Entry 7L0W (electron microscopy, 2.74 A resolution); this record covers chains H and Y of the 60 polymer chains in the assembly.

== Chain H (and Y) ==
Molecule: VP2
From: Primate bocaparvovirus 1 (strain Human bocavirus 1 type 1)
Notes: chain Y of this document is another copy of the same molecule, construct and numbering; everything in this record applies to it too
UniProt: H9C5X6 (H9C5X6_HBOC1); numbering as in UniProt (aligned over 33-542)
Amino-acid sequence (510 residues; each row starts with the number of its first residue):
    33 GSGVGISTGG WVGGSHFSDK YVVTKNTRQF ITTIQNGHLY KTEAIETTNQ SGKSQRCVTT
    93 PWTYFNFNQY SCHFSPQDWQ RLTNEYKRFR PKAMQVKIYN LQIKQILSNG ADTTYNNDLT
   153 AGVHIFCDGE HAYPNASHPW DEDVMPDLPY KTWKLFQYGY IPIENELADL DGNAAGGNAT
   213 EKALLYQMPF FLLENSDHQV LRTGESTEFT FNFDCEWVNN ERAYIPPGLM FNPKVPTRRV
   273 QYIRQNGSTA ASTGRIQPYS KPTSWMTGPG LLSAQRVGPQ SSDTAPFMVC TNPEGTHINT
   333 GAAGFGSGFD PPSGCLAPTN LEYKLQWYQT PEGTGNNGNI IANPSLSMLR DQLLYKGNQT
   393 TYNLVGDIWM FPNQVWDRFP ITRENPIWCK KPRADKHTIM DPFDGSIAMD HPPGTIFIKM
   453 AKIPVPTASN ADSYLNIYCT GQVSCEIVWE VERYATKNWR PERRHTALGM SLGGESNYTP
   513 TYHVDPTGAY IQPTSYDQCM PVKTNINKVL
What the authors report for this chain:
  - post-translational modification sites: Cys159, Cys247

== Chain H / chain Y interface ==
Residue-residue contacts (231; chain H residue first):
  Glu75(H) - Lys266(Y)  salt bridge
  Ile77(H) - Lys266(Y)
  Ile77(H) - Tyr291(Y)  hydrophobic
  Thr79(H) - Tyr291(Y)  hydrogen bond
  Lys85(H) - Tyr291(Y)
  Lys85(H) - Ser292(Y)
  Gln87(H) - Leu261(Y)
  Gln87(H) - Phe263(Y)
  Gln87(H) - Tyr291(Y)  hydrogen bond (side chain-backbone)
  Cys89(H) - Pro265(Y)  hydrophobic
  Cys89(H) - Lys266(Y)
  Thr91(H) - Lys266(Y)
  Tyr96(H) - Asn264(Y)
  Tyr96(H) - Val267(Y)
  Gln101(H) - Arg270(Y)
  His163(H) - Val541(Y)
  Ala164(H) - Lys489(Y)
  Ala164(H) - Val541(Y)
  Tyr165(H) - Lys489(Y)
  Tyr165(H) - Val541(Y)
  Pro166(H) - Tyr256(Y)
  Asn167(H) - Met262(Y)  hydrogen bond (side chain-backbone)
  Ala168(H) - Asn264(Y)
  His170(H) - Phe263(Y)
  His170(H) - Pro294(Y)
  Trp172(H) - Thr269(Y)  hydrogen bond (backbone-side chain)
  Trp172(H) - Arg270(Y)  hydrogen bond (backbone-backbone)
  Trp172(H) - Arg271(Y)
  Asp173(H) - Val267(Y)
  Asp173(H) - Pro268(Y)
  Asp173(H) - Arg270(Y)
  Asp173(H) - Lys293(Y)  salt bridge
  Glu174(H) - Pro268(Y)  hydrogen bond (backbone-backbone)
  Glu174(H) - Thr269(Y)
  Glu174(H) - Arg270(Y)
  Glu174(H) - Arg287(Y)  salt bridge
  Asp175(H) - Val267(Y)
  Gln189(H) - Asn264(Y)  hydrogen bond (backbone-side chain)
  Gly191(H) - Asn264(Y)
  Ile193(H) - Tyr256(Y)
  Ile193(H) - Ile257(Y)
  Ile193(H) - Leu261(Y)
  Ile193(H) - Phe263(Y)  hydrophobic
  Ile193(H) - Pro265(Y)
  Pro194(H) - Tyr256(Y)
  Pro194(H) - Ile257(Y)
  Ile195(H) - Ile257(Y)
  Glu196(H) - Pro258(Y)
  Glu196(H) - Leu261(Y)
  Thr212(H) - Leu378(Y)
  Ala215(H) - Leu378(Y)  hydrophobic
  Leu216(H) - Leu378(Y)  hydrophobic
  Tyr218(H) - Arg492(Y)  hydrogen bond (backbone-side chain)
  Gln219(H) - Arg254(Y)  hydrogen bond (backbone-side chain)
  Gln219(H) - Arg495(Y)
  Gln219(H) - Thr536(Y)
  Met220(H) - Arg492(Y)  hydrogen bond (backbone-side chain)
  Pro221(H) - Tyr256(Y)  hydrophobic
  Pro221(H) - Asn490(Y)
  Pro221(H) - Asn539(Y)
  Phe222(H) - Asn490(Y)  hydrogen bond (backbone-side chain)
  Phe222(H) - Trp491(Y)  hydrogen bond (backbone-backbone)
  Phe222(H) - Arg492(Y)
  Phe223(H) - Asn490(Y)
  Phe223(H) - Val541(Y)  hydrophobic
  Leu224(H) - Trp491(Y)  hydrophobic
  Asn227(H) - Lys489(Y)  hydrogen bond (side chain-backbone)
  Asn227(H) - Trp491(Y)
  Ser228(H) - Lys489(Y)
  Pro301(H) - Phe403(Y)  hydrophobic
  Pro301(H) - Pro404(Y)
  Gly302(H) - Phe403(Y)
  Leu303(H) - Met298(Y)  hydrophobic
  Leu303(H) - Phe403(Y)  hydrophobic
  Ser305(H) - Lys388(Y)
  Ala306(H) - Lys388(Y)
  Ala306(H) - Gly389(Y)
  Gln307(H) - Arg276(Y)
  Gln307(H) - Gly389(Y)  hydrogen bond (backbone-backbone)
  Gln307(H) - Asn390(Y)
  Gln307(H) - Gln391(Y)  hydrogen bond (side chain-backbone)
  Arg308(H) - Gln273(Y)
  Arg308(H) - Tyr274(Y)  hydrogen bond (side chain-backbone)
  Arg308(H) - Ile275(Y)
  Arg308(H) - Asn390(Y)
  Arg308(H) - Gln391(Y)
  Val309(H) - Ile275(Y)
  Val309(H) - Gly389(Y)
  Val309(H) - Asn390(Y)
  Val309(H) - Gln391(Y)
  Val309(H) - Thr392(Y)
  Val309(H) - Thr393(Y)
  Val309(H) - Tyr394(Y)
  Gly310(H) - Ile275(Y)
  Gly310(H) - Gln391(Y)
  Gln312(H) - Gln273(Y)  hydrogen bond (backbone-side chain)
  Gln312(H) - Ile275(Y)
  Gln312(H) - Ser284(Y)  hydrogen bond
  Gln312(H) - Thr285(Y)
  Gln312(H) - Gly286(Y)  hydrogen bond (side chain-backbone)
  Gln312(H) - Gln289(Y)
  Ser313(H) - Gln289(Y)
  Ser313(H) - Tyr291(Y)  hydrogen bond (backbone-side chain)
  Ser314(H) - Tyr291(Y)
  Asp315(H) - Ser292(Y)  hydrogen bond
  Asp315(H) - Tyr394(Y)  hydrogen bond (backbone-side chain)
  Thr316(H) - Gln273(Y)  hydrogen bond
  Thr316(H) - Ile275(Y)
  Thr316(H) - Tyr394(Y)
  Ala317(H) - Tyr394(Y)  hydrogen bond (backbone-side chain)
  Pro318(H) - Tyr387(Y)
  Pro318(H) - Lys388(Y)
  Pro318(H) - Gly389(Y)  hydrogen bond (backbone-backbone)
  Pro318(H) - Tyr394(Y)
  Phe319(H) - Leu386(Y)  hydrophobic
  Phe319(H) - Tyr387(Y)
  Phe319(H) - Lys388(Y)
  Met320(H) - Leu385(Y)
  Met320(H) - Leu386(Y)
  Met320(H) - Tyr387(Y)  hydrogen bond (backbone-backbone)
  Met320(H) - Tyr394(Y)  hydrophobic
  Val321(H) - Trp297(Y)
  Val321(H) - Met298(Y)  hydrophobic
  Val321(H) - Thr299(Y)
  Val321(H) - Leu385(Y)
  Cys322(H) - Gln384(Y)
  Cys322(H) - Leu385(Y)  hydrogen bond (backbone-backbone)
  Cys322(H) - Tyr387(Y)  hydrophobic
  Thr323(H) - Pro258(Y)
  Thr323(H) - Met380(Y)  hydrogen bond
  Thr323(H) - Asp383(Y)
  Asn324(H) - Ala349(Y)
  Asn324(H) - Asp383(Y)  hydrogen bond (backbone-backbone)
  Asn324(H) - Leu385(Y)
  Pro325(H) - Pro376(Y)  hydrophobic
  Glu326(H) - Pro376(Y)
  Ala334(H) - Tyr394(Y)  hydrophobic
  Ala335(H) - Tyr394(Y)  hydrophobic
  Phe337(H) - Tyr387(Y)  hydrophobic
  Ser339(H) - Gly260(Y)
  Ser339(H) - Thr295(Y)
  Gly340(H) - Pro294(Y)
  Gly340(H) - Thr295(Y)  hydrogen bond (backbone-backbone)
  Phe341(H) - Thr295(Y)
  Phe341(H) - Ser296(Y)
  Phe341(H) - Trp297(Y)
  Phe341(H) - Met298(Y)  hydrophobic
  Phe341(H) - Phe403(Y)  hydrophobic
  Asp342(H) - Arg271(Y)  salt bridge
  Asp342(H) - Pro294(Y)
  Asp342(H) - Thr295(Y)
  Pro343(H) - Arg271(Y)
  Asn352(H) - Arg276(Y)
  Leu353(H) - Tyr274(Y)  hydrophobic
  Glu354(H) - Tyr274(Y)
  Glu354(H) - Ile275(Y)
  Glu354(H) - Arg276(Y)  salt bridge
  Tyr355(H) - Arg276(Y)
  Leu357(H) - Arg271(Y)
  Gln358(H) - Arg271(Y)
  Gln358(H) - Val272(Y)  hydrogen bond (backbone-backbone)
  Gln358(H) - Tyr274(Y)
  Trp359(H) - Arg270(Y)
  Trp359(H) - Arg271(Y)
  Trp359(H) - Val272(Y)
  Tyr360(H) - Arg270(Y)  hydrogen bond (backbone-backbone)
  Tyr360(H) - Val272(Y)  hydrophobic
  Tyr360(H) - Gly286(Y)
  Tyr360(H) - Arg287(Y)
  Thr362(H) - Arg287(Y)  hydrogen bond (backbone-side chain)
  Pro363(H) - Arg287(Y)  hydrogen bond (backbone-side chain)
  Gly365(H) - Arg287(Y)  hydrogen bond (backbone-side chain)
  Gly367(H) - Thr285(Y)
  Asn368(H) - Thr285(Y)  hydrogen bond
  Asn371(H) - Thr285(Y)
  Asp399(H) - Lys388(Y)  salt bridge
  Ile400(H) - Phe403(Y)
  Trp401(H) - Met298(Y)  hydrophobic
  Trp401(H) - Ile400(Y)  hydrophobic
  Trp401(H) - Trp401(Y)
  Trp401(H) - Met402(Y)
  Trp401(H) - Phe403(Y)  hydrophobic
  Met402(H) - Met402(Y)  hydrogen bond (backbone-backbone)
  Met402(H) - Phe403(Y)
  Met402(H) - Pro404(Y)
  Glu416(H) - Arg270(Y)  hydrogen bond (backbone-side chain)
  Lys422(H) - Met262(Y)
  Lys422(H) - Trp297(Y)
  Lys422(H) - Leu542(Y)
  Pro424(H) - Pro259(Y)  hydrophobic
  Pro424(H) - Met262(Y)  hydrophobic
  Pro424(H) - Trp297(Y)
  Pro424(H) - Leu542(Y)  hydrophobic
  Arg425(H) - Leu381(Y)
  Arg425(H) - Lys540(Y)  hydrogen bond (backbone-side chain)
  Arg425(H) - Val541(Y)
  Arg425(H) - Leu542(Y)
  Ala426(H) - Leu381(Y)  hydrophobic
  Ala426(H) - Trp408(Y)
  Ala426(H) - Asp409(Y)
  Ala426(H) - Lys540(Y)
  Asp427(H) - Asn251(Y)
  Asp427(H) - Trp408(Y)  hydrogen bond (backbone-backbone)
  Asp427(H) - Asp409(Y)  hydrogen bond (backbone-side chain)
  Asp427(H) - Arg410(Y)  hydrogen bond (side chain-backbone)
  Asp427(H) - Lys535(Y)  salt bridge
  Lys428(H) - Glu248(Y)  salt bridge
  Lys428(H) - Val407(Y)
  Lys428(H) - Trp408(Y)  hydrogen bond (backbone-backbone)
  Lys428(H) - Arg410(Y)
  Lys428(H) - Ile431(Y)
  Lys428(H) - Met432(Y)  hydrogen bond (side chain-backbone)
  His429(H) - Gln406(Y)
  His429(H) - Val407(Y)
  His429(H) - Ile431(Y)
  Thr430(H) - Phe403(Y)  hydrogen bond (side chain-backbone)
  Thr430(H) - Pro404(Y)
  Thr430(H) - Asn405(Y)  hydrogen bond (side chain-backbone)
  Thr430(H) - Gln406(Y)  hydrogen bond (backbone-backbone)
  Thr430(H) - Trp408(Y)
  Ile431(H) - Pro404(Y)
  Ile431(H) - Asn405(Y)  hydrogen bond (backbone-backbone)
  Met432(H) - Trp297(Y)  hydrophobic
  Met432(H) - Asn405(Y)
  Asp433(H) - Asn405(Y)  hydrogen bond (backbone-side chain)
  Pro434(H) - Ser296(Y)
  Pro434(H) - Asn405(Y)
  Phe435(H) - Phe403(Y)  hydrophobic
  Phe435(H) - Pro404(Y)  hydrophobic
  Phe435(H) - Asn405(Y)
  Ala440(H) - Trp297(Y)  hydrophobic
Interface residues without a listed pair, chain H (114 interface residues in all): Ser169, Phe188, Tyr190, Leu217, Pro311, Pro344, Gln361, Glu364, Cys421, Lys423, Asp436
Interface residues without a listed pair, chain Y (85 interface residues in all): Pro350, Lys356, Val397, Asp399, Asp433, Asn537

== Overview ==
Chain H and chain Y form an interface of 114 and 85 residues respectively, with 49 hydrogen bonds and 8 salt
bridges. Polar contacts include Glu75(H)-Lys266(Y), Asp173(H)-Lys293(Y) and Glu174(H)-Arg287(Y). The paper
reports modification sites Cys159(H) and Cys247(H).
Chain H and chain Y are both VP2 (Primate bocaparvovirus 1 (strain Human bocavirus 1 type 1)); the structure,
Human Bocavirus 1 (pH 5.5), was determined by electron microscopy (same publication as 7L0U, 7L0V, 7L0X and
7L0Y).
